Entry 3SDC (X-ray diffraction, 3.10 A resolution); this record covers chains A and B of the 4 polymer chains in the assembly.

== Chain A ==
Molecule: Antigen-presenting glycoprotein CD1d1
From: Mus musculus
Notes: fragment: extracellular domain
Reference sequence: P11609 (CD1D1_MOUSE); residues 1-279 here correspond to UniProt positions 19-297 (UniProt number = residue number + 18)
Amino-acid sequence (302 residues; each row starts with the number of its first residue):
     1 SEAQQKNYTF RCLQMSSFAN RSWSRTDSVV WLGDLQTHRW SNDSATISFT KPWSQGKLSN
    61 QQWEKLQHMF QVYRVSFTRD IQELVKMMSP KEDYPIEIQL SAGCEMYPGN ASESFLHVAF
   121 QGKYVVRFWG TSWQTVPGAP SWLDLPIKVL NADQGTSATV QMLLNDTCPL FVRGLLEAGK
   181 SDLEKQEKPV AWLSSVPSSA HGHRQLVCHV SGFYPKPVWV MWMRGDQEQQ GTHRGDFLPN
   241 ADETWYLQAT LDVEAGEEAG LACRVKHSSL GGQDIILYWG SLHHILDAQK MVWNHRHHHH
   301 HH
Unresolved in the structure: 1-6, 296-302
Differences from the reference sequence: expression tag (280-302)
Curated features (UniProtKB/Swiss-Prot):
  - binding site (a D-galactosylceramide): D80, D153 to T156
  - glycosylation (N-linked (GlcNAc...) asparagine): N7, N20, N42, N110, N165
Disulfides: C104-C168, C208-C263
Covalently attached groups: N-acetylglucosamine (NAG) linked to N20, N42, N165
Small-molecule neighbours: Globotrihexosylceramide (3GB; N-[(2S,3R,4E)-1-{[alpha-D-galactopyranosyl-(1->4)-beta-D-galactopyranosyl-(1->4)-beta-D-glucopyranosyl]oxy}-3-hydroxyoctadec-4-en-2-yl]hexacosanamide): F10, C12, Q14, S28, V30, W40, I47, W63, L66, M69, F70, Y73, S76, F77, D80, I81, L84, V85, L100, A102, L116, V118, F120, V126, W133, W142, L143, L150, D153, Q154, G155, T156, A158, T159, V160, L163, T167, C168, F171

== Chain B ==
Molecule: Beta-2-microglobulin
From: Mus musculus
Notes: fragment: extracellular domain
Reference sequence: P01887 (B2MG_MOUSE); residues 1-99 here correspond to UniProt positions 21-119 (UniProt number = residue number + 20)
Amino-acid sequence (99 residues; row label = number of the first residue in the row):
     1 IQKTPQIQVY SRHPPENGKP NILNCYVTQF HPPHIEIQML KNGKKIPKVE MSDMSFSKDW
    61 SFYILAHTEF TPTETDTYAC RVKHASMAEP KTVYWDRDM
Disulfides: C25-C80

== How chain A and chain B interact ==
Residue-residue contacts (71; chain A residue first):
  R11(A) - K58(B)
  L13(A) - S55(B)
  L13(A) - F56(B)
  Q14(A) - F56(B)
  M15(A) - M54(B)
  M15(A) - F56(B)  hydrophobic
  M15(A) - F62(B)  hydrophobic
  S17(A) - P33(B)
  V29(A) - D53(B)
  V29(A) - M54(B)
  V29(A) - S55(B)
  W31(A) - S55(B)  hydrogen bond
  W31(A) - Y63(B)
  Q36(A) - D53(B)  hydrogen bond
  R39(A) - D53(B)  salt bridge
  E97(A) - P33(B)
  Q99(A) - H31(B)
  Q99(A) - F56(B)
  Q99(A) - W60(B)  hydrogen bond (side chain-backbone)
  Q99(A) - F62(B)
  L100(A) - F56(B)
  S101(A) - W60(B)
  H117(A) - W60(B)
  A119(A) - W60(B)  hydrophobic
  Q121(A) - Q2(B)
  Q121(A) - H31(B)
  G122(A) - H31(B)
  Y124(A) - W60(B)
  V190(A) - P14(B)  hydrophobic
  W192(A) - H13(B)
  W192(A) - P14(B)  hydrophobic
  W192(A) - P15(B)
  S194(A) - D98(B)  hydrogen bond (side chain-backbone)
  S195(A) - D98(B)
  V196(A) - D98(B)
  V196(A) - M99(B)  hydrophobic
  V207(A) - D98(B)
  H209(A) - R97(B)
  H209(A) - M99(B)  hydrogen bond (side chain-backbone)
  S211(A) - R12(B)  hydrogen bond (side chain-backbone)
  G212(A) - R12(B)
  L238(A) - Q8(B)
  L238(A) - Y10(B)
  L238(A) - Y26(B)  hydrophobic
  P239(A) - Y10(B)  hydrogen bond (backbone-side chain)
  P239(A) - N24(B)
  P239(A) - Y26(B)
  P239(A) - L65(B)
  N240(A) - R12(B)
  N240(A) - N24(B)  hydrogen bond
  N240(A) - L65(B)
  A241(A) - L65(B)
  A241(A) - H67(B)
  D242(A) - R12(B)  salt bridge
  T244(A) - R12(B)  hydrogen bond
  Q248(A) - M99(B)
  K290(A) - P15(B)
  K290(A) - E16(B)  salt bridge
  K290(A) - N17(B)  hydrogen bond (backbone-backbone)
  M291(A) - P15(B)
  M291(A) - N17(B)
  M291(A) - R97(B)  hydrogen bond (backbone-side chain)
  V292(A) - N17(B)  hydrogen bond (backbone-side chain)
  V292(A) - E74(B)
  W293(A) - E74(B)
  W293(A) - D96(B)
  W293(A) - R97(B)
  W293(A) - D98(B)  hydrogen bond
  N294(A) - E74(B)  hydrogen bond (backbone-backbone)
  N294(A) - T75(B)
  H295(A) - D98(B)  salt bridge
Also at the interface, not in a pair above, chain A (43 interface residues in all): V118, F237, Y246
Also at the interface, not in a pair above, chain B (34 interface residues in all): S11, K19, P32, T73, W95

== In short ==
Chain A and chain B form an interface of 43 and 34 residues respectively; the contacts include 14 hydrogen
bonds and 4 salt bridges. Polar contacts include R39(A)-D53(B), D242(A)-R12(B) and K290(A)-E16(B). Ligands of
chain A: Globotrihexosylceramide. N-acetylglucosamine is covalently linked to N20(A), N42(A) and N165(A).
Here chain A is Antigen-presenting glycoprotein CD1d1 and chain B is Beta-2-microglobulin, both from Mus
musculus. Entry 3SDC (Crystal structure of autoreactive-Valpha14-Vbeta6 NKT TCR in complex with
CD1d-globotrihexosylceramide) was determined by X-ray diffraction (same publication as 3SCM, 3SDA, 3SDD and
3SDX).
